7KEK - chains G and F of the 17 polymer chains in the assembly; structure by electron microscopy, 8.00 A resolution (low resolution: residue-level contacts below are approximate; hydrogen-bond / salt-bridge calls are withheld).

== Chain G ==
Name: Dynein light chain roadblock LC7B
Organism: Tetrahymena thermophila
UniProt: Q22MV2 (Q22MV2_TETTS); residues 1-159 here = UniProt positions 1-159
Sequence (159 residues; row label = number of the first residue in the row):
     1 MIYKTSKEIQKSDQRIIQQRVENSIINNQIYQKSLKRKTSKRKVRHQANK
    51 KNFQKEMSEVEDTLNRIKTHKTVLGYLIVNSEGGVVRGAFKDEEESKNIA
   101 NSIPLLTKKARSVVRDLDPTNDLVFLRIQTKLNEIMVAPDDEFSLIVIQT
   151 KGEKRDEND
Disordered / not traced: 1-56, 153-159

== Chain F ==
Name: Dynein light chain roadblock LC7A
Organism: Tetrahymena thermophila
UniProt: I7MHB1 (I7MHB1_TETTS); residue numbers follow UniProt; this construct covers 1-133
Sequence (133 residues; each row starts with the number of its first residue):
     1 MAQDINADDQLKQLSALEGANGYVIFNESGIPLKRHEKSISHEKAVHIAA
    51 LVSDLWNVSKKVIQRDLKTPENDIEVIRLRTKHSYEYIITQSGDFTMLAI
   101 QLCGKAIEEAKKAAAAAAAAAVVQEENKEKEKK
Disordered / not traced: 1-5, 116-133

== How chain G and chain F interact ==
Contacting residue pairs (53; chain G residue first):
  Glu95(G) with Leu67(F)
  Asn98(G) with Asp66(F); Lys68(F)
  Ile99(G) with Leu67(F)
  Ser102(G) with Asp66(F); Leu67(F)
  Leu106(G) with Ser59(F); Val62(F)
  Lys109(G) with Asp54(F)
  Ala110(G) with Leu55(F); Leu79(F)
  Val113(G) with Leu51(F); Leu55(F)
  Val114(G) with Thr81(F); Tyr87(F)
  Asp116(G) with His47(F); Leu51(F)
  Leu117(G) with His47(F); Ile48(F); Leu51(F); Tyr87(F)
  Asp118(G) with Tyr85(F)
  Thr120(G) with His83(F)
  Asn121(G) with Thr81(F); Lys82(F); His83(F); Tyr85(F)
  Asp122(G) with Thr81(F); Lys82(F)
  Leu123(G) with Arg80(F)
  Val124(G) with Arg80(F); Thr81(F); Lys82(F)
  Phe125(G) with Arg78(F); Leu79(F); Arg80(F)
  Leu126(G) with Arg78(F); Leu79(F)
  Arg127(G) with Ile77(F); Arg78(F)
  Ile128(G) with Ile74(F); Val76(F)
  Gln129(G) with Ile74(F); Glu75(F); Val76(F)
  Thr130(G) with Asn72(F); Asp73(F)
  Lys131(G) with Asn72(F); Asp73(F); Glu75(F)
  Leu132(G) with Asn72(F)
  Asn133(G) with Asn72(F)
  Ile135(G) with Ile63(F)
Other interface residues (no listed pair), chain G (28 interface residues in all): Ile103
Other interface residues (no listed pair), chain F (27 interface residues in all): Val58, Thr69

== In short ==
28 residues of chain G and 27 residues of chain F are in contact.
Here chain G is Dynein light chain roadblock LC7B and chain F is Dynein light chain roadblock LC7A, both from
Tetrahymena thermophila. Entry 7KEK (Structure of the free outer-arm dynein in pre-parallel state) was
determined by electron microscopy together with 7K58, 7K5B, 7MWG and 7N32 from the same study.
